Entry 8AMW (electron microscopy, 3.00 A resolution); this record covers chains B and C of the 8 polymer chains in the assembly.

# Chain B (and C)
Molecule: Aquaporin-7
From: Homo sapiens
Notes: chain C of this document is another copy of the same molecule, construct and numbering; everything in this record applies to it too
Reference sequence: O14520 (AQP7_HUMAN); numbering as in UniProt (aligned over 1-342)
Chain sequence (342 residues; each row starts with the number of its first residue):
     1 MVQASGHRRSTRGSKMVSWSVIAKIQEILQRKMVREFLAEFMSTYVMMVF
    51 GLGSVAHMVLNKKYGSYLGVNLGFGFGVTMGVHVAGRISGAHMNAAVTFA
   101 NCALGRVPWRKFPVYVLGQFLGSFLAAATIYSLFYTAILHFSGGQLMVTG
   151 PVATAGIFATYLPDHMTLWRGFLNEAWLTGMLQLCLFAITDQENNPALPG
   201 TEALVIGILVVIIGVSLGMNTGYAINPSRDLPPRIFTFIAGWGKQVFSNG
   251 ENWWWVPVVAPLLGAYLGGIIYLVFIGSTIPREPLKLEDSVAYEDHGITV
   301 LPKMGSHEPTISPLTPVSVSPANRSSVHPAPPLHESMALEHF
Unresolved in the structure: 1-24, 278-342 (chain C: 1-23, 278-342)
Swiss-Prot annotation at these positions:
  - motif: N94 to A96 (NPA 1), N226 to S228 (NPA 2)
  - site: F74 (Selectivity filter), Y135 (Important for permeability to glycerol), Y223 (Selectivity filter), R229 (Selectivity filter)
  - modified residue: S20 (Phosphoserine)
Reported in the primary citation:
  - self-association interface (contacts with another copy of this molecule); pairs are residue here / residue on that copy: Q145-Q145
  - binding site for glycerol: N94, N226

# Interface between chain B and chain C
Pairs across the interface (56):
  M58(B) - Y64(C)  hydrophobic
  Y67(B) - K63(C)
  Y67(B) - Y64(C)
  L68(B) - L72(C)  hydrophobic
  H165(B) - T136(C)
  H165(B) - A137(C)
  H165(B) - H140(C)
  M166(B) - T136(C)
  R170(B) - S132(C)  hydrogen bond (side chain-backbone)
  R170(B) - Y135(C)
  L173(B) - L133(C)  hydrophobic
  N174(B) - L133(C)
  W177(B) - Y45(C)  hydrogen bond
  W177(B) - T129(C)
  M181(B) - F50(C)  hydrophobic
  A188(B) - V84(C)  hydrophobic
  E193(B) - R87(C)  hydrogen bond (backbone-side chain)
  N194(B) - H83(C)
  N194(B) - V84(C)  hydrogen bond (side chain-backbone)
  N194(B) - I88(C)
  N195(B) - V82(C)
  N195(B) - H83(C)  hydrogen bond (backbone-side chain)
  N195(B) - G86(C)
  P196(B) - H83(C)
  A197(B) - H83(C)
  A197(B) - G200(C)
  L198(B) - L198(C)  hydrophobic
  L198(B) - P199(C)
  L198(B) - G200(C)  hydrogen bond (backbone-backbone)
  V205(B) - H83(C)
  I208(B) - F76(C)  hydrophobic
  I208(B) - L204(C)  hydrophobic
  L209(B) - M80(C)  hydrophobic
  I212(B) - F76(C)
  I212(B) - M80(C)  hydrophobic
  V215(B) - H57(C)
  V215(B) - G69(C)
  S216(B) - F50(C)  hydrogen bond (side chain-backbone)
  S216(B) - G53(C)
  S216(B) - S54(C)
  S216(B) - H57(C)  hydrogen bond (backbone-side chain)
  L217(B) - H57(C)
  G218(B) - H57(C)  hydrogen bond (backbone-side chain)
  M219(B) - H57(C)  hydrogen bond (backbone-side chain)
  M219(B) - N61(C)
  M219(B) - Y64(C)  hydrophobic
  M219(B) - F134(C)  hydrophobic
  N220(B) - L133(C)
  N220(B) - F134(C)
  V274(B) - L29(C)
  F275(B) - R35(C)  hydrogen bond (backbone-side chain)
  F275(B) - M42(C)  hydrophobic
  I276(B) - R35(C)  hydrogen bond (backbone-side chain)
  I276(B) - A39(C)  hydrophobic
  I276(B) - V84(C)
  G277(B) - R35(C)
Other interface residues (no listed pair), chain B (37 interface residues in all): L178, L184, C185, I189, I213, I271
Other interface residues (no listed pair), chain C (44 interface residues in all): L38, V46, V49, L60, L68, G73, G77, T79, I130, T201

# Overview
37 residues of chain B and 44 residues of chain C are in contact, with 12 hydrogen bonds. Among the polar
pairs are R170(B)-S132(C), W177(B)-Y45(C) and E193(B)-R87(C). From the paper: a binding site for glycerol at
N94(B) and N226(B); a self-association interface involving Q145(B).
Both chains are Aquaporin-7 (Homo sapiens). Entry 8AMW (AQP7 dimer of tetramers_C1) was determined by electron
microscopy (same publication as 8AMX).
